PDB entry 8ETG | electron microscopy, 3.40 A resolution | chains 1 and L of the 48 polymer chains in the assembly

Chain 1:
Molecule: 3497-nt RNA strand
From: Schizosaccharomyces pombe
Sequence (3497 nucleotides; each row starts with the number of its first residue):
     1 AUUUGACCUCAAAUCAGGUAGGACUACGCGCUGAACUUAAGCAUAUCAAU
    51 AAGCGCAGGAAAAGAAAAUAACCAUGAUUCCCUCAGUAACGGCGAGUGAA
   101 GCGGGAAAAGCUCAAAUUUGAAAUCUGGCAACAUUUCUUUUGUUGUCCGA
   151 GUUGUAAUUUCAAGAAGCUGCUUUGAGUGUAGACGAUCGGUCUAAGUUCC
   201 UUGGAACAGGACGUCAGAGAGGGUGAGAACCCCGUCUUUGGUCGAUUGGA
   251 UAUGCCAUAUAAAGCGCUUUCGAAGAGUCGAGUUGUUUGGGAAUGCAGCU
   301 CUAAAUGGGUGGUAAAUUUCAUCUAAAGCUAAAUAUUGGCGAGAGACCGA
   351 UAGCGAACAAGUAGAGUGAUCGAAAGAUGAAAAGAACUUUGAAAAGAGAG
   401 UUAAAUAGUACGUGAAAUUGCUGAAAGGGAAGCAUUGGAAAUCAGUCUUA
   451 CCUGGGUGAGAUCAGUAGUCUCUUCGCGAGACUAUGCACUCUGAACCUGU
   501 GGUAGGUCAGCAUCAGUUUUCGGGGGCGGAAAAAGAAUAAGGGAAGGUGG
   551 CUUUCCGGGUUCUGCCUGGGGAGUGUUUAUAGCCCUUGUUGUAAUACGUC
   601 CACUGGGGACUGAGGACUGCGGCUUCGUGCCAAGGAUGCUGACAUAAUGG
   651 UUUUCAAUGGCCCGUCUUGAAACACGGACCAAGGAGUCUAGCAUCUAUGC
   701 GAGUGUUUGGGUGAUGAAAACCCAUCCGCGAAAUGAAAGUGAAUGCAGGU
   751 GGGAACGCCCUUGUGGCGUGCACCAUCGACCGACCCGGAAGUUUGUCAAU
   801 GGAAGGGUUUGAGUAAGAGCAUAGCUGUUGGGACCCGAAAGAUGGUGAAC
   851 UAUGCCUGAAUAGGGUGAAGCCAGAGGAAACUCUGGUGGAGGCUCGUAGA
   901 GAUUCUGACGUGCAAAUCGAUCUUCAAAUUUGGGUAUAGGGGCGAAAGAC
   951 UAAUCGAACCAUCUAGUAGCUGGUUCCUGCCGAAGUUUCCCUCAGGAUAG
  1001 CAGAAACUCAGAUCAGUUUUAUGAGGUAAAGCGAAUGAUUAGAGGUCUUG
  1051 GGGAAGGAAUUUCCUCAACCUAUUCUCAAACUUUAAAUAUGUAAGACGCC
  1101 CUUGUCGCUUAAUUGGACGUGGGCCAUCGAAUGAGAGUUUCUAGUGGGCC
  1151 AUUUUUGGUAAGCAGAACUGGCGAUGCGGGAUGAACCGAACGUGAGGUUA
  1201 AGGUGCCGGAAUGUACGCUCAUCAGACACCAGAAAAGGUGUUAGUUCAUC
  1251 UAGACAGCAGGACGGUGGCCAUGGAAGUCGGAAUCCGCUAAGGAGUGUGU
  1301 AACAACUCACCUGCCGAAUGAACUAGCCCUGAAAAUGGAUGGCGCUUAAG
  1351 CGUACUACCCAUACCUCACCGUCUGGGUUAGCUUUGAGAAGCUCAGACGA
  1401 GUAGGCAGGCGUGGAGGUUUGUGACGAAGCCUUGGGCGUGAGCCUGGGUC
  1451 GAACAGCCUCUAGUGCAGAUCUUGGUGGAAGUAGCAAAUAUUCAAAUGAG
  1501 AACUUUGAAGACUGAAGUGGGGAAAGGUUCCAUGUGAACAGCAGUUGGAC
  1551 AUGGGUUAGUCGAUCCUAAGAGAUAGGGAAGCUCCGUAUGAAAGUUGCAC
  1601 GAUUUUUCGUGCCUCCUAUCGAAAGGGAAUCCGGUUAAUAUUCCGGAACC
  1651 AGAAGGUGGAAUCAACACGGCAACGUAAAUGAAGUUGGAGACGUCGGCGG
  1701 GAGCCCUGGGAAGAGUUCUCUUUUCUUUUUAACAAACCAUUGAACUACCC
  1751 UGAAAUCGGUUUAUCCGGAGCUAGGGUAUGGUGUUUGGAAGAGUUCAGCG
  1801 CCUCAUGCUGAAUCCGGUGCGCUCUCGACGGCCCUUGAAAAUCCAACGGA
  1851 AGAAUGGACCUUCGGGUCCUUGUUUUCACAUCUGGUCGUACUCAUAACCG
  1901 CAGCAGGUCUCCAAGGUGAACAGCCUCUAGUUGAUAGAACAAUGUAGAUA
  1951 AGGGAAGUCGGCAAAAUGGAUCCGUAACUUCGGGAUAAGGAUUGGCUCUA
  2001 AGGGUUGGGUACGUUGGGCCUUGGAACCUGAACGGUUGCUGGACUGAGCG
  2051 UGGACCGAUGUCUUUUCUCGCCUUUCGGGGUGAGAAGGGAUGUUGGACCU
  2101 GCUUGGACCUUGGCGGCCGGGAAGUCCUUGGUCGGGCUUUUCUCCUUCUC
  2151 GGGGAUUAUGCUCUUACUGGCGUACGUUUAACAACCAACUUAGAACUGGU
  2201 ACGGACAAGGGGAAUCUGACUGUCUAAUUAAAACAUAGCAUUGCGAUGGC
  2251 CAGAAAGUGGUGUUGACGCAAUGUGAUUUCUGCCCAGUGCUCUGAAUGUC
  2301 AAAGUGAAGAAAUUCAACCAAGCGCGGGUAAACGGCGGGAGUAACUAUGA
  2351 CUCUCUUAAGGUAGCCAAAUGCCUCGUCAUCUAACUAGUGACGCGCAUGA
  2401 AUGGAUUAACGAGAUUCCCACUGUCCCUAUCUACUAUCUAGCGAAACCAC
  2451 AGCCUGGGGAACGGGCCAGGCAAAAUCAGCGGGGAAAGAAGACCCUGUUG
  2501 AGCUUGACUCUAGUUUGACAUUGUGAAGAGACAUAGAGGGUGUAGGAUAA
  2551 GUGGGAGUAUGUUUCGGCAUACGCCGGUGAAAUACCACUACCUUUAUCGU
  2601 UUCUUUACUUAAUCAAUGAAGCGGAAUUGGGAUUUAUUUCCCAUAUUCUA
  2651 GCGUUAAAGUUUCUUCGCGAACUGAUCCGCGUUGAUGACAUUGUCAGGUG
  2701 GGGAGUUUGGCUGGGGCGGCACAUCUGUUAAAAGAUAACGCAGGUGUCCU
  2751 AAGGGGGACUCAUCGAGAACAGAAAUCUCGAGUAGAAUAAAAGGGUAAAA
  2801 GUCCCCUUGAUUUUGAUUUUCAGUGUGAAUACAAACCAUGAAAGUGUGGC
  2851 CUAUCGAUCCUUUGUUCCCUCGAAAUUUGAGGACAGAGGUGCCAGAAAAG
  2901 UUACCACAGGGAUAACUGGCUUGUGGCAGCCAAGCGUUCAUAGCGACGUU
  2951 GCUUUUUGAUUCUUCGAUGUCGGCUCUUCCUAUCAUACCGAAGCAGAAUU
  3001 CGGUAAGCGUUGGAUUGUUCACCCACUAAUAGGGAACGUGAGCUGGGUUU
  3051 AGACCGUCGUGAGACAGGUUAGUUUUACCCUACUGAUGAAGUGUCGUCGC
  3101 AAUGGUAAUUCAACUUAGUACGAGAGGAACCGUUGAUUCAGAUCAUUGGU
  3151 AUUUGCGGCUGCCUGACAAGGCAAUGCCGCGGAGCUAUCAUCUGCUGGAU
  3201 AACGGCUGAACGCCUCUAAGCCAGAAUCCGUGCCAGAAAGCGACGAUUUU
  3251 UUGGUCCGCAUGAUUUAUAUGUAUAAAAAUAGAGGUAGGACUUGUUCCUA
  3301 CUCUCCUGUAUCGUAGAAGAUGGGCGAUGGUUGAUGAAACGGAAGUGUUU
  3351 UAUUGACUUGUCCAUGAAAUUCCAUUGAAAUCUUGUGCGGAAUCGAAUCC
  3401 AUUGCAUACGACUUUAAUGUGGAACGGGGUAUUGUAAGCAGUAGAGUAGC
  3451 CUUGUUGUUACGAUCUGCUGAGAUUAAGCCUUUGUUCCCAAGAUUUG
Unresolved in the structure: 1-2, 36-47, 91-95, 287-294, 313-318, 446-505, 552-573, 667-672, 743-747, 782-812, 849-956, 1026-1087, 1095-1129, 1227-1230, 1382-1387, 1486-1490, 1595-1596, 1615-1617, 1623-1624, 1663-1666, 1741-1745, 1754-1770, 1834-1837, 1853-1872, 1894-1909, 1958-2310, 2314-2336, 2340-2416, 2459-2462, 2483-2919, 2936-2942, 2954-2970, 3015-3021, 3047-3078, 3249-3269, 3290-3297, 3375-3394, 3442-3464
Construct notes: conflict U3196 (C6346 in 157310483)

Chain L:
Molecule: 60S ribosomal protein L13
From: Schizosaccharomyces pombe
UniProtKB: O74175 (RL13_SCHPO); residue numbers follow UniProt; this construct covers 1-208
Amino-acid sequence (208 residues; numbered 1 to 208; the number before each row is that of its first residue):
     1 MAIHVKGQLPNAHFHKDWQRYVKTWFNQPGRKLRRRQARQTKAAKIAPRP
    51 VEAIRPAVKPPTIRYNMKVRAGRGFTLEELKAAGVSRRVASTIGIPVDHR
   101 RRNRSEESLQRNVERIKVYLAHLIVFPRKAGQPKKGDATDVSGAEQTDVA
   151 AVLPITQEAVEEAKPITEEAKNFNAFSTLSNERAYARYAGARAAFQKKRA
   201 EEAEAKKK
Unresolved in the structure: 1-18, 137-208
UniProt features mapped onto this chain:
  - modified residue (Phosphoserine): Ser177, Ser180

Chain 1 / chain L interface:
Pairs across the interface (109):
  A65(1) - His99(L)  phosphate contact
  A65(1) - Arg100(L)  phosphate contact
  A66(1) - His99(L)  salt bridge to the phosphate
  A66(1) - Arg100(L)  salt bridge to the phosphate
  A70(1) - Pro61(L)  sugar contact
  C72(1) - Pro61(L)  base contact
  C72(1) - Thr62(L)  sugar contact
  C72(1) - Ile63(L)  sugar contact
  C72(1) - Asn66(L)  sugar contact
  C73(1) - Lys59(L)  hydrogen bond to the base
  C73(1) - Asn66(L)  base contact
  C73(1) - Met67(L)  base contact
  C73(1) - Glu107(L)  base contact
  A74(1) - Lys59(L)  hydrogen bond to the sugar
  A74(1) - Pro60(L)  hydrogen bond to the sugar
  A74(1) - Pro61(L)  sugar contact
  A74(1) - Arg104(L)  base contact
  A74(1) - Ser105(L)  hydrogen bond to the phosphate
  U75(1) - Val58(L)  phosphate contact
  U75(1) - Lys59(L)  sugar contact
  U75(1) - Pro61(L)  sugar contact
  U75(1) - Arg70(L)  hydrogen bond to the sugar
  U75(1) - Arg101(L)  salt bridge to the phosphate
  U75(1) - Arg104(L)  salt bridge to the phosphate
  G76(1) - Arg70(L)  salt bridge to the phosphate
  G76(1) - Gly72(L)  phosphate contact
  G76(1) - Arg73(L)  phosphate contact
  G76(1) - Asp98(L)  hydrogen bond to the sugar
  G76(1) - Arg100(L)  hydrogen bond to the sugar
  G76(1) - Arg101(L)  salt bridge to the phosphate
  G76(1) - Arg102(L)  base contact
  G76(1) - Arg104(L)  base contact
  A77(1) - Arg73(L)  salt bridge to the phosphate
  A77(1) - Arg100(L)  hydrogen bond to the sugar
  C81(1) - Trp25(L)  sugar contact
  C102(1) - Pro61(L)  phosphate contact
  C102(1) - Thr62(L)  hydrogen bond to the sugar
  C102(1) - Tyr65(L)  base contact
  G103(1) - Pro60(L)  phosphate contact
  G103(1) - Pro61(L)  phosphate contact
  G103(1) - Tyr65(L)  sugar contact
  G103(1) - Arg70(L)  salt bridge to the phosphate
  G104(1) - Arg70(L)  salt bridge to the phosphate
  A106(1) - Arg35(L)  hydrogen bond to the sugar
  A106(1) - Arg39(L)  hydrogen bond to the phosphate
  A107(1) - Arg39(L)  salt bridge to the phosphate
  A108(1) - Lys42(L)  salt bridge to the phosphate
  A108(1) - Arg55(L)  base contact
  A109(1) - Arg73(L)  phosphate contact
  G110(1) - Arg73(L)  salt bridge to the phosphate
  A162(1) - Leu77(L)  phosphate contact
  A162(1) - Arg87(L)  hydrogen bond to the phosphate
  A162(1) - His99(L)  stacking on the base
  A163(1) - Leu77(L)  phosphate contact
  A163(1) - Arg87(L)  salt bridge to the phosphate
  G164(1) - Arg87(L)  salt bridge to the phosphate
  G164(1) - Arg88(L)  salt bridge to the phosphate
  U174(1) - Arg128(L)  sugar contact
  U174(1) - Ala130(L)  phosphate contact
  U174(1) - Gly131(L)  sugar contact
  G175(1) - Arg128(L)  salt bridge to the phosphate
  G175(1) - Lys129(L)  phosphate contact
  G175(1) - Ala130(L)  phosphate contact
  G175(1) - Gly131(L)  hydrogen bond to the phosphate
  U251(1) - Lys129(L)  salt bridge to the phosphate
  A252(1) - Lys129(L)  phosphate contact
  C256(1) - Lys134(L)  salt bridge to the phosphate
  A257(1) - Gln132(L)  hydrogen bond to the base
  A257(1) - Pro133(L)  base contact
  A257(1) - Lys134(L)  base contact
  A259(1) - Gly131(L)  base contact
  A259(1) - Pro133(L)  base contact
  A259(1) - Gly136(L)  hydrogen bond to the sugar
  G264(1) - Ser86(L)  sugar contact
  G264(1) - Arg88(L)  phosphate contact
  C265(1) - Ser86(L)  sugar contact
  C265(1) - Arg88(L)  salt bridge to the phosphate
  G266(1) - Lys81(L)  phosphate contact
  U322(1) - Arg102(L)  salt bridge to the phosphate
  C323(1) - Arg102(L)  salt bridge to the phosphate
  A333(1) - Arg35(L)  hydrogen bond to the sugar
  U334(1) - Arg31(L)  salt bridge to the phosphate
  U334(1) - Arg34(L)  salt bridge to the phosphate
  U334(1) - Arg35(L)  salt bridge to the phosphate
  A335(1) - Arg31(L)  salt bridge to the phosphate
  U707(1) - Gln28(L)  phosphate contact
  U708(1) - Trp25(L)  phosphate contact
  U708(1) - Gln28(L)  phosphate contact
  G709(1) - Gln28(L)  hydrogen bond to the phosphate
  G709(1) - Arg31(L)  phosphate contact
  G709(1) - Arg35(L)  sugar contact
  G710(1) - Arg39(L)  salt bridge to the phosphate
  G711(1) - Lys32(L)  hydrogen bond to the base
  G711(1) - Arg36(L)  salt bridge to the phosphate
  G711(1) - Arg39(L)  salt bridge to the phosphate
  U712(1) - Lys32(L)  hydrogen bond to the base
  U712(1) - Arg36(L)  salt bridge to the phosphate
  G713(1) - Leu33(L)  base contact
  A717(1) - Leu33(L)  base contact
  A718(1) - Phe26(L)  base contact
  A718(1) - Pro29(L)  phosphate contact
  A719(1) - Pro29(L)  phosphate contact
  C726(1) - Tyr65(L)  phosphate contact
  C726(1) - Lys68(L)  phosphate contact
  C727(1) - Arg64(L)  salt bridge to the phosphate
  C727(1) - Tyr65(L)  hydrogen bond to the phosphate
  G728(1) - Arg64(L)  salt bridge to the phosphate
  G831(1) - Gln19(L)  sugar contact
  G831(1) - Arg20(L)  sugar contact
Other interface residues (no listed pair), chain 1 (53 interface residues in all): C82, U336, G830
Other interface residues (no listed pair), chain L (55 interface residues in all): Lys23, Glu52, Ala71, Ser108, Lys135

In short:
53 residues of chain 1 and 55 residues of chain L are in contact, with 20 hydrogen bonds, 31 salt bridges and
1 aromatic stacking contact. Among the polar pairs are C73(1)-Lys59(L), A257(1)-Gln132(L) and
G711(1)-Lys32(L).
Here chain 1 is a 3497-nt RNA strand and chain L is 60S ribosomal protein L13, both from Schizosaccharomyces
pombe. Entry 8ETG (Fkbp39 associated 60S nascent ribosome State 3) was determined by electron microscopy,
deposited together with 8ESQ, 8ESR, 8ETC, 8ETH, 8ETI, 8ETJ and 3 further entries.
